Entry 8T1S (X-ray diffraction, 2.00 A resolution); this record covers chains A and C of the 4 polymer chains in the assembly.

[Chain A (and C)]
Molecule: Alpha-N-methyltransferase
Source organism: Shewanella oneidensis
Notes: chain C of this document is another copy of the same molecule, construct and numbering; everything in this record applies to it too
Reference sequence: Q8EGW3 (Q8EGW3_SHEON); residue numbers follow UniProt; this construct covers 2-263
Amino-acid sequence (262 residues; each row starts with the number of its first residue):
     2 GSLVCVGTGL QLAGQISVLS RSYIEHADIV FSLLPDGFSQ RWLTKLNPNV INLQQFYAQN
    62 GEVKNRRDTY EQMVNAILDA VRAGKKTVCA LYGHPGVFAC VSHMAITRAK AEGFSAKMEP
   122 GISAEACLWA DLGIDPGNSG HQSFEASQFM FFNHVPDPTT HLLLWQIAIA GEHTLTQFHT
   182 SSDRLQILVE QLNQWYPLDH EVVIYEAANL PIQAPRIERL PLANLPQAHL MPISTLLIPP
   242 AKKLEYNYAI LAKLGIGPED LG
Ion coordination: Zn2+: E126, H142 (shared with E126(C), H142(C) of chain C)
Ligand contacts: S-adenosylhomocysteine (SAH): L11, Y93, G94, H95, V98, F99, A100, S124, A125, W166, Q167, Y206, E207, A208, N210, P233, I234, S235, T236
From the paper describing this entry:
  - contacts within the chain: F99-W166 (pi stacking)

[How chain A and chain C interact]
Contacting residue pairs (132; chain A residue first):
  G15(A) - S18(C)
  G15(A) - V19(C)  hydrogen bond (backbone-backbone)
  G15(A) - L20(C)  hydrogen bond (backbone-backbone)
  Q16(A) - P121(C)
  I17(A) - S18(C)
  I17(A) - V19(C)  hydrogen bond (backbone-backbone)
  S18(A) - G15(C)
  S18(A) - Q16(C)
  S18(A) - I17(C)
  S18(A) - I123(C)
  V19(A) - G15(C)  hydrogen bond (backbone-backbone)
  V19(A) - I17(C)  hydrogen bond (backbone-backbone)
  L20(A) - G15(C)  hydrogen bond (backbone-backbone)
  N66(A) - G263(C)  hydrogen bond (side chain-backbone)
  R68(A) - G263(C)  hydrogen bond (side chain-backbone)
  H95(A) - A127(C)  hydrogen bond (side chain-backbone)
  G97(A) - D136(C)
  G97(A) - P137(C)
  V98(A) - D136(C)
  V98(A) - P137(C)  hydrophobic
  F99(A) - D136(C)  hydrogen bond (backbone-side chain)
  F99(A) - G138(C)
  A100(A) - D136(C)  hydrogen bond (backbone-side chain)
  H104(A) - W130(C)
  H104(A) - G134(C)
  H104(A) - I135(C)
  H104(A) - D136(C)
  M119(A) - A131(C)
  P121(A) - Q16(C)
  P121(A) - I123(C)
  P121(A) - A127(C)
  P121(A) - A131(C)
  I123(A) - P121(C)
  E126(A) - E126(C)
  A127(A) - H95(C)  hydrogen bond (backbone-side chain)
  A127(A) - P121(C)
  W130(A) - V98(C)
  A131(A) - M119(C)
  G134(A) - H104(C)
  I135(A) - G97(C)
  I135(A) - H104(C)
  D136(A) - G97(C)
  D136(A) - V98(C)
  D136(A) - F99(C)  hydrogen bond (side chain-backbone)
  D136(A) - A100(C)  hydrogen bond (side chain-backbone)
  D136(A) - H104(C)
  P137(A) - G97(C)
  G138(A) - F99(C)
  G138(A) - Q149(C)
  N139(A) - Q149(C)  hydrogen bond (backbone-side chain)
  S140(A) - Q149(C)
  S140(A) - H155(C)
  G141(A) - S144(C)
  G141(A) - Q149(C)
  H142(A) - E126(C)  salt bridge
  H142(A) - H142(C)  hydrogen bond
  H142(A) - Q143(C)
  H142(A) - S144(C)  hydrogen bond (backbone-backbone)
  Q143(A) - H142(C)
  Q143(A) - Q143(C)
  S144(A) - G141(C)
  S144(A) - H142(C)  hydrogen bond (backbone-backbone)
  F145(A) - G141(C)
  F145(A) - D158(C)
  F145(A) - T161(C)
  Q149(A) - G138(C)
  Q149(A) - N139(C)  hydrogen bond (side chain-backbone)
  Q149(A) - S140(C)
  Q149(A) - G141(C)
  Q149(A) - L245(C)
  M151(A) - N248(C)
  M151(A) - I251(C)
  F152(A) - Y247(C)
  F152(A) - N248(C)  hydrogen bond (backbone-backbone)
  F152(A) - L252(C)  hydrophobic
  F152(A) - L255(C)  hydrophobic
  F152(A) - L262(C)  hydrophobic
  F153(A) - L245(C)  hydrophobic
  F153(A) - E246(C)
  F153(A) - Y247(C)  hydrophobic
  F153(A) - N248(C)  hydrogen bond (backbone-side chain)
  N154(A) - E246(C)  hydrogen bond (backbone-backbone)
  N154(A) - Y247(C)  hydrogen bond (side chain-backbone)
  N154(A) - N248(C)
  H155(A) - S140(C)
  H155(A) - D158(C)  salt bridge
  H155(A) - T160(C)  hydrogen bond
  H155(A) - L245(C)
  V156(A) - D158(C)  hydrogen bond (backbone-side chain)
  D158(A) - F145(C)
  D158(A) - H155(C)  salt bridge
  D158(A) - V156(C)  hydrogen bond (side chain-backbone)
  T160(A) - H155(C)  hydrogen bond
  T161(A) - F145(C)
  H174(A) - I257(C)
  H174(A) - D261(C)
  H174(A) - L262(C)
  H174(A) - G263(C)  hydrogen bond (backbone-backbone)
  T175(A) - G263(C)
  L176(A) - G263(C)
  R185(A) - L255(C)  hydrogen bond (side chain-backbone)
  I188(A) - K254(C)
  I188(A) - L255(C)  hydrophobic
  Q192(A) - N248(C)
  Q192(A) - I251(C)
  L245(A) - Q149(C)
  L245(A) - F153(C)  hydrophobic
  L245(A) - H155(C)
  E246(A) - F153(C)
  E246(A) - N154(C)  hydrogen bond (backbone-backbone)
  Y247(A) - F152(C)
  Y247(A) - F153(C)  hydrophobic
  Y247(A) - N154(C)  hydrogen bond (backbone-side chain)
  N248(A) - M151(C)
  N248(A) - F152(C)  hydrogen bond (backbone-backbone)
  N248(A) - F153(C)
  N248(A) - N154(C)
  N248(A) - Q192(C)
  I251(A) - M151(C)
  L252(A) - F152(C)  hydrophobic
  K254(A) - I188(C)
  L255(A) - F152(C)  hydrophobic
  L255(A) - R185(C)
  L255(A) - I188(C)  hydrophobic
  I257(A) - H174(C)
  D261(A) - H174(C)
  L262(A) - H174(C)
  G263(A) - N66(C)  hydrogen bond (backbone-side chain)
  G263(A) - R68(C)  hydrogen bond (backbone-side chain)
  G263(A) - H174(C)  hydrogen bond (backbone-backbone)
  G263(A) - T175(C)
  G263(A) - L176(C)
Interface residues without a listed pair, chain A (67 interface residues in all): A14, R22, C101, G122, C128, F150
Interface residues without a listed pair, chain C (67 interface residues in all): A14, R22, C101, G122, C128, F150

[In short]
The chain A/chain C interface involves 67 residues from each chain, with 35 hydrogen bonds and 3 salt bridges.
Polar contacts include H142(A)-E126(C), H155(A)-D158(C) and N66(A)-G263(C). Bound to chain A:
S-adenosylhomocysteine. E126(A) and H142(A) coordinate Zn2+. The paper reports contacts within the chain
involving F99(A) and W166(A).
Both chains are Alpha-N-methyltransferase (Shewanella oneidensis). Entry 8T1S (Structure of the
alpha-N-methyltransferase (SonM) and RiPP precursor (SonA with QSY deletion) heteromeric complex (bound to
...) was determined by X-ray diffraction, deposited together with 8T1T.
